3A40 - chain X; structure by X-ray diffraction, 1.45 A resolution.

# Chain X
Protein: Vitamin D3 receptor
Source organism: Homo sapiens
Notes: fragment: Ligand Binding Domain
UniProtKB: P11473 (VDR_HUMAN); numbering as in UniProt; present here: 118-164, 216-427
Chain sequence (263 residues; row label = number of the first residue in the row; note: 51 numbers in that range are skipped by the numbering (no residue carries them; nothing is unmodelled there)):
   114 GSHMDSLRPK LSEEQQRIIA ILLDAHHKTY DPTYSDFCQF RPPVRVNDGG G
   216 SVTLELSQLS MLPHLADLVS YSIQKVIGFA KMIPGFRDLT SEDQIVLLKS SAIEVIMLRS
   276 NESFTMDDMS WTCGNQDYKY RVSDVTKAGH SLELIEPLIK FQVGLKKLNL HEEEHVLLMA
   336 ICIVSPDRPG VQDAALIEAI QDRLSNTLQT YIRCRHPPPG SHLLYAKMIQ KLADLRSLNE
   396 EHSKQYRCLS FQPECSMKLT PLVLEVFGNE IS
Disordered / not traced: 114-117, 424-427
Construct notes: expression tag (114-117)
Small-molecule neighbours: 23R ((1S,2S,3R,5Z,7E,14beta,17alpha,23R)-23-(2-hydroxy-2-methylpropyl)-2-methyl-20,24-epoxy-9,10-secochola-5,7,10-triene-1,3-diol): Tyr143, Tyr147, Phe150, Leu227, Leu230, Leu233, Val234, Ser237, Ile268, Ile271, Met272, Arg274, Ser275, Ser278, Trp286, Cys288, Tyr295, Val300, Ala303, His305, Leu309, Leu313, His397, Tyr401, Leu404

# Summary
Chain X binds compound 23R.
Chain X is Vitamin D3 receptor (Homo sapiens); the structure, Crystal structure of the human VDR ligand
binding domain bound to the synthetic agonist compound 2alpha-methyl-AMCR277B(C23R), was determined by X-ray
diffraction together with 3A3Z from the same study.
